6ZBR - chains P and W of the 3 polymer chains in the assembly; structure by X-ray diffraction, 1.60 A resolution.

# Chain P
Name: Chains: P
Amino-acid sequence (15 residues; row label = number of the first residue in the row):
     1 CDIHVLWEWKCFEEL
Disordered / not traced: 15
Disulfides: C1-C11
Modified / non-standard residues: L6 (norleucine; NLE)

# Chain W
Name: Vascular endothelial growth factor A
Organism: Homo sapiens
UniProtKB: P15692 (VEGFA_HUMAN); residues 13-107 here correspond to UniProt positions 39-133 (UniProt number = residue number + 26)
Amino-acid sequence (95 residues; numbered 13 to 107; the number before each row is that of its first residue):
    13 EVVKFMDVYQRSYCHPIETLVDIFQEYPDEIEYIFKPSCVPLMRCGGCCN
    63 DEGLECVPTEESNITMQIMRIKPHQGQHIGEMSFLQHNKCECRPK
Disulfides: C26-C68, C57-C102, C61-C104

# Chain P / chain W interface
Contacting residue pairs - 18 pairs, chain P then chain W:
  I3(P) - N62(W)  hydrogen bond (backbone-side chain)
  I3(P) - D63(W)
  I3(P) - L66(W)
  H4(P) - Y25(W)  hydrogen bond (backbone-side chain)
  H4(P) - L66(W)
  H4(P) - C104(W)
  V5(P) - Y25(W)
  V5(P) - N62(W)  hydrogen bond (backbone-side chain)
  L6(P) - Y21(W)
  L6(P) - Q22(W)
  L6(P) - Y25(W)  hydrogen bond (backbone-side chain)
  W7(P) - M18(W)
  W7(P) - Y21(W)  hydrogen bond (backbone-side chain)
  W7(P) - N62(W)
  W9(P) - F17(W)  hydrophobic
  W9(P) - M18(W)
  F12(P) - F17(W)  hydrophobic
  F12(P) - Y21(W)  hydrophobic
Interface residues without a listed pair, chain P (9 interface residues in all): D2, E8
Interface residues without a listed pair, chain W (10 interface residues in all): P106

# Summary
9 residues of chain P face 10 of chain W across their interface; the contacts include 5 hydrogen bonds. Polar
contacts include I3(P)-N62(W), H4(P)-Y25(W) and V5(P)-N62(W).
Here chain P is Chains: P and chain W is Vascular endothelial growth factor A (Homo sapiens). Entry 6ZBR
(VEGF-A 13:107 crystallized with 4C bicyclic peptide) was determined by X-ray diffraction, deposited together
with 6ZFL, 6ZCD, 6Z3F and 6Z13.
